Entry 8Z99 (electron microscopy, 3.20 A resolution); this record covers chains D and N of the 15 polymer chains in the assembly.

[Chain D]
Protein: a protein
Amino-acid sequence (200 residues; each row starts with the number of its first residue):
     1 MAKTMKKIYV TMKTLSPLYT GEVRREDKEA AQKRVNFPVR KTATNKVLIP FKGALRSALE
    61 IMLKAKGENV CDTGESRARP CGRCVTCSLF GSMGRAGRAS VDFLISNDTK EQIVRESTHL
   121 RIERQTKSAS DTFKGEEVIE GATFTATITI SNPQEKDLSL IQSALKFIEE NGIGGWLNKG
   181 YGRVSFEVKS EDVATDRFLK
Not modelled in the structure: 1
Bound ions: Zn2+: Cys71, Cys81, Cys84, Cys87

[Chain N]
Molecule: 60-nt RNA strand
Sequence (60 nucleotides; each row starts with the number of its first residue; numbers below 1 keep their minus sign (G-19 is residue -19)):
   -19 GAACAGAAGA ACACCUAAAC GCGAAGCGCA CCUAAUUUCG AAUCCAGCAU GAGAAGCUAA
Not modelled in the structure: -19 to -17, -11 to -4, 38-40

[Interface between chain D and chain N]
Residue-residue contacts (16):
  Asn36(D) - A14(N)  hydrogen bond to the sugar
  Asn36(D) - A15(N)  hydrogen bond to the phosphate
  Phe37(D) - A15(N)  base contact
  Phe37(D) - U16(N)  base contact
  Arg77(D) - A21(N)  hydrogen bond to the sugar
  Arg77(D) - A22(N)  hydrogen bond to the sugar
  Met93(D) - U23(N)  base contact
  Thr118(D) - A14(N)  base contact
  Leu120(D) - U13(N)  base contact
  Asp131(D) - A15(N)  base contact
  Thr132(D) - U13(N)  hydrogen bond to the base
  Thr132(D) - A14(N)  sugar contact
  Thr132(D) - A15(N)  base contact
  Phe133(D) - A14(N)  sugar contact
  Phe133(D) - A15(N)  base contact
  Lys134(D) - A14(N)  hydrogen bond to the sugar

[Summary]
The interface between chain D and chain N involves 10 residues on one side and 7 on the other; the contacts
include 6 hydrogen bonds. Polar pairs include Thr132(D)-U13(N), Asn36(D)-A14(N) and Arg77(D)-A21(N). Cys71(D),
Cys81(D), Cys84(D) and Cys87(D) coordinate Zn2+.
Chain D is a protein and chain N is a 60-nt RNA strand; the structure, Cryo-EM structure of NTR-bound type VII
CRISPR-Cas complex at substrate-engaged state +I, was determined by electron microscopy, deposited together
with 8YHD, 8YHE, 8Z4J, 8Z4L, 8Z9C and 8Z9E.
